9EQ4 - chains R and X of the 5 polymer chains in the assembly; structure by electron microscopy, 8.40 A resolution (very low resolution: no residue pairs are listed; an interface is given only as per-side residue counts).

[Chain R]
Molecule: High affinity immunoglobulin epsilon receptor subunit alpha
From: Homo sapiens
Reference sequence: P12319 (FCERA_HUMAN); residues 4-174 here correspond to UniProt positions 29-199 (UniProt number = residue number + 25)
Sequence (171 residues; row label = number of the first residue in the row):
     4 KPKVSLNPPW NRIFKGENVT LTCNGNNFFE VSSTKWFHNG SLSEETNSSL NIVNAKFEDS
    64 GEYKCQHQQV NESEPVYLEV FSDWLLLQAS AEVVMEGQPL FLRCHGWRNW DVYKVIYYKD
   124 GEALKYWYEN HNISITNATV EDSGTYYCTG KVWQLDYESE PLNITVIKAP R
Disulfides: C26-C68, C107-C151
Glycans and other covalent adducts: N-acetylglucosamine (NAG) linked to N21, N50, N74, N135, N140, N166; glycan linked to N42
UniProt features mapped onto this chain:
  - glycosylation (N-linked (GlcNAc...) asparagine): N21, N42, N50, N74, N135, N140, N166

[Chain X]
Molecule: IgE HMM5 heavy chain
From: Homo sapiens
Sequence (551 residues; numbered 1 to 551; the number before each row is that of its first residue):
     1 QSLEESGGRL VTPGTPLTLT CTVSGFSLST YNIHWVRQAP GKGLEWIGVI DTGGGTYFAS
    61 WAKGRFAISK TSSTTVDLKM TSLTAADTAT YFCAKGFDYS ASTNLWGPGT LVTISSASTQ
   121 SPSVFPLTRC CKNIPSNATS VTLGCLATGY FPEPVMVTWD TGSLNGTTMT LPATTLTLSG
   181 HYATISLLTV SGAWAKQMFT CRVAHTPSST DWVDNKTFSV CSRDFTPPTV KILQSSCDGG
   241 GHFPPTIQLL CLVSGYTPGT INITWLEDGQ VMDVDLSTAS TTQEGELAST QSELTLSQKH
   301 WLSDRTYTCQ VTYQGHTFED STKKCADSNP RGVSAYLSRP SPFDLFIRKS PTITCLVVDL
   361 APSKGTVNLT WSRASGKPVN HSTRKEEKQR NGTLTVTSTL PVGTRDWIEG ETYQCRVTHP
   421 HLPRALMRST TKTSGPRAAP EVYAFATPEW PGSRDKRTLA CLIQNFMPED ISVQWLHNEV
   481 QLPDARHSTT QPRKTKGSGF FVFSRLEVTR AEWEQKDEFI CRAVHEAASP SQTVQRAVSS
   541 VNPGKHHHHH H
Not modelled in the structure: 545-551
Disulfides: C21-C93, C131-C221, C145-C201, C251-C309, C355-C415, C461-C521
Glycans and other covalent adducts: N-acetylglucosamine (NAG) linked to N137, N165, N215, N262, N391

[How chain R and chain X interact]
At this resolution (8 A) residue pairs are not listed: 10 residues of chain R and 14 of chain X lie at the interface.

[In short]
The interface between chain R and chain X involves 10 residues on one side and 14 on the other.
N-acetylglucosamine is covalently linked to N21(R), N50(R), N74(R), N135(R), N140(R) and N166(R). Covalently
linked N-acetylglucosamine: at N137(X), N165(X), N215(X), N262(X) and N391(X).
Chain R is High affinity immunoglobulin epsilon receptor subunit alpha and chain X is IgE HMM5 heavy chain,
both from Homo sapiens; the structure, Structure of IgE HMM5 bound to FceRIa cryo-EM class 5, was determined
by electron microscopy, deposited together with 9EQ3 and 8R61.
